5G4F - chains A and C of the 6 polymer chains in the assembly; structure by electron microscopy, 7.00 A resolution (low resolution: residue-level contacts below are approximate; hydrogen-bond / salt-bridge calls are withheld).

# Chain A (and C)
Protein: Vcp-like atpase
Organism: Thermoplasma acidophilum
Notes: chain C of this document is another copy of the same molecule, construct and numbering; everything in this record applies to it too
Reference sequence: O05209 (VAT_THEAC); residues 1-726 here = UniProt positions 1-726
Chain sequence (726 residues; numbered 1 to 726; the number before each row is that of its first residue):
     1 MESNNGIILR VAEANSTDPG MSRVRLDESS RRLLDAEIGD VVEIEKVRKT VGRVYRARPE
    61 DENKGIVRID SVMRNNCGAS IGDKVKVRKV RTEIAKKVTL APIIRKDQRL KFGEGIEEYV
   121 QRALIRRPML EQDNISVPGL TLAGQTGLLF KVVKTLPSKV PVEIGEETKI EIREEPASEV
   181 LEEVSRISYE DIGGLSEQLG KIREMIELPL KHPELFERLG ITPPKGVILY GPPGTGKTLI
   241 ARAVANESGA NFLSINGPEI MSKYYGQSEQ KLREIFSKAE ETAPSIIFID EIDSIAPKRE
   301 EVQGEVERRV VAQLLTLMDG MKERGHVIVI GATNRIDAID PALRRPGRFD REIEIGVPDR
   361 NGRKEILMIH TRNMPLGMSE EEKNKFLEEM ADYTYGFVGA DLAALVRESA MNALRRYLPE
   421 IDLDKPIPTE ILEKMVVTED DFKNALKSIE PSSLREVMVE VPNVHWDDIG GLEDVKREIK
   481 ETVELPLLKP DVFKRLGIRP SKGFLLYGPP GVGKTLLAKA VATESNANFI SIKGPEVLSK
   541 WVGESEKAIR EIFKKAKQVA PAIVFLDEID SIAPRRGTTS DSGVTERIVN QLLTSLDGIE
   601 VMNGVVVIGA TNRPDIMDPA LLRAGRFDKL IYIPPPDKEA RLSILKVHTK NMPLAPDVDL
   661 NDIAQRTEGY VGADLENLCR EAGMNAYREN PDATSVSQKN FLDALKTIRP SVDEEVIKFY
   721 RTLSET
UniProt features mapped onto this chain:
  - binding site (ATP): Gly-231 to Thr-238, Gly-508 to Thr-515

# Interface between chain A and chain C
Pairs across the interface (61):
  Met-1(A) / Asp-422(C)
  Arg-10(A) / Asp-422(C)
  Leu-208(A) / Leu-414(C)
  Glu-214(A) / Lys-425(C)
  Phe-216(A) / Ala-143(C)
  Phe-216(A) / Gly-144(C)
  Phe-216(A) / Ile-427(C)
  Glu-217(A) / Asp-107(C)
  Glu-217(A) / Gln-108(C)
  Glu-217(A) / Leu-110(C)
  Arg-218(A) / Lys-106(C)
  Arg-218(A) / Gln-108(C)
  Leu-219(A) / Gly-144(C)
  Leu-219(A) / Thr-146(C)
  Gly-220(A) / Leu-142(C)
  Gly-220(A) / Ala-143(C)
  Gly-220(A) / Gly-144(C)
  Gly-220(A) / Gln-145(C)
  Gly-220(A) / Thr-146(C)
  Ile-221(A) / Leu-142(C)
  Ile-221(A) / Ala-143(C)
  Thr-222(A) / Arg-407(C)
  Glu-305(A) / Gln-303(C)
  Arg-309(A) / Gln-303(C)
  Ala-312(A) / Pro-258(C)
  Ala-312(A) / Ser-262(C)
  Thr-316(A) / Ser-262(C)
  Asp-319(A) / Asn-256(C)
  Arg-345(A) / Pro-233(C)
  Arg-345(A) / Gly-234(C)
  Pro-346(A) / Asp-401(C)
  Arg-348(A) / Glu-291(C)
  Asp-350(A) / Arg-407(C)
  Arg-351(A) / Arg-407(C)
  Arg-351(A) / Glu-408(C)
  Arg-351(A) / Met-411(C)
  Glu-481(A) / Tyr-687(C)
  Phe-493(A) / Asn-690(C)
  Arg-495(A) / Pro-653(C)
  Arg-495(A) / Glu-689(C)
  Leu-496(A) / Met-652(C)
  Leu-496(A) / Pro-653(C)
  Ile-498(A) / Arg-680(C)
  Arg-499(A) / Arg-680(C)
  Pro-500(A) / Arg-680(C)
  Arg-550(A) / Ser-539(C)
  Asp-581(A) / Arg-575(C)
  Ser-582(A) / Pro-574(C)
  Ser-582(A) / Arg-575(C)
  Thr-585(A) / Arg-575(C)
  Glu-586(A) / Arg-575(C)
  Val-589(A) / Arg-575(C)
  Asn-590(A) / Leu-538(C)
  Asn-590(A) / Arg-575(C)
  Leu-593(A) / Arg-575(C)
  Thr-594(A) / Pro-535(C)
  Asn-603(A) / Lys-447(C)
  Arg-623(A) / Arg-709(C)
  Ala-624(A) / Asn-677(C)
  Glu-725(A) / Lys-706(C)
  Thr-726(A) / Arg-709(C)
Other interface residues (no listed pair), chain A (55 interface residues in all): Glu-2, Arg-308, Gln-313, Leu-315, Arg-324, Lys-489, Val-492, Ser-501, Lys-557, Gly-583, Arg-587, Met-602, Asp-628
Other interface residues (no listed pair), chain C (46 interface residues in all): Thr-141, Arg-415, Ile-449, Arg-576, Asn-651, Met-684, Arg-688

# Overview
Chain A and chain C form an interface of 55 and 46 residues respectively. From UniProt: 16 ATP-binding
residues on chain A.
Both chains are Vcp-like atpase (Thermoplasma acidophilum). Entry 5G4F (Structure of the ADP-bound VAT
complex) was determined by electron microscopy, deposited together with 5G4G.
